PDB entry 6FVQ | X-ray diffraction, 3.30 A resolution | chains A and B of the 5 polymer chains in the assembly

[Chain A (and B)]
Protein: Cys-loop ligand-gated ion channel
Source organism: endosymbiont of Tevnia jerichonana (vent Tica)
Notes: chain B of this document is another copy of the same molecule, construct and numbering; everything in this record applies to it too
UniProtKB: G2FID1 (G2FID1_9GAMM); residue numbers follow UniProt; this construct covers 1-320
Sequence (320 residues; each row starts with the number of its first residue):
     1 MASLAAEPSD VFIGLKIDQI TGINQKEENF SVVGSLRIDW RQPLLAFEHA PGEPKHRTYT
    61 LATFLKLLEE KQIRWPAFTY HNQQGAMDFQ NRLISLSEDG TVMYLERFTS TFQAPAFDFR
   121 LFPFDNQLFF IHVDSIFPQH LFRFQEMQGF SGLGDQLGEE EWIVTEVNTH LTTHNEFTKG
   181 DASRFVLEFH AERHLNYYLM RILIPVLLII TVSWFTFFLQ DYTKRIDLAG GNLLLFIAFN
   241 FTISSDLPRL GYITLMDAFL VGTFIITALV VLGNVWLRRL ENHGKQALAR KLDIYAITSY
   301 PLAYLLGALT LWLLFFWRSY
Not modelled in the structure: 1-6, 285, 317-320
Differences from the reference sequence: engineered mutation Ala-86 (Arg in G2FID1)
From the paper describing this entry:
  - mutagenesis - D227A: abolished signaling
  - mutagenesis - D221A: decreased signaling
  - mutagenesis - K66A, K66A/R86A: unchanged signaling

[How chain A and chain B interact]
Contacting residue pairs (94; chain A residue first):
  Lys-16(A) / Glu-176(B)  salt bridge
  Asp-18(A) / His-81(B)  salt bridge
  Asp-18(A) / Glu-176(B)
  Gln-19(A) / His-81(B)
  Gln-19(A) / Asn-82(B)
  Gln-19(A) / Gln-83(B)  hydrogen bond (side chain-backbone)
  Gln-19(A) / Gln-84(B)  hydrogen bond
  Gln-19(A) / Gln-113(B)
  Thr-21(A) / Gln-84(B)
  Gln-25(A) / Arg-249(B)
  Val-33(A) / Gln-83(B)
  Ser-35(A) / Phe-177(B)
  Pro-54(A) / Gln-72(B)
  His-56(A) / Arg-74(B)
  Arg-57(A) / Gln-72(B)  hydrogen bond
  Thr-58(A) / Glu-69(B)
  Thr-58(A) / Ile-73(B)
  Thr-58(A) / Arg-74(B)
  Thr-58(A) / Trp-75(B)
  Thr-58(A) / Phe-137(B)
  Tyr-59(A) / Glu-69(B)
  Thr-60(A) / Glu-69(B)  hydrogen bond
  Thr-60(A) / Trp-75(B)
  Thr-63(A) / Glu-69(B)  hydrogen bond
  Asp-88(A) / Gly-85(B)
  Asp-88(A) / Ala-86(B)
  Gln-90(A) / Thr-79(B)  hydrogen bond
  Gln-90(A) / Tyr-80(B)  hydrogen bond (side chain-backbone)
  Gln-90(A) / Gln-83(B)
  Asn-91(A) / Phe-78(B)  hydrogen bond (side chain-backbone)
  Asn-91(A) / Thr-79(B)  hydrogen bond
  Asn-91(A) / Ile-136(B)
  Leu-93(A) / Trp-75(B)  hydrophobic
  Leu-93(A) / Ala-77(B)  hydrophobic
  Leu-93(A) / Ile-136(B)  hydrophobic
  Ser-95(A) / Arg-74(B)
  Leu-105(A) / Ile-136(B)  hydrophobic
  Leu-105(A) / Phe-177(B)  hydrophobic
  Arg-107(A) / Thr-79(B)  hydrogen bond
  Arg-107(A) / Tyr-80(B)  hydrogen bond (side chain-backbone)
  Arg-107(A) / His-81(B)  hydrogen bond (side chain-backbone)
  Thr-109(A) / Gln-84(B)
  Thr-109(A) / Gly-85(B)  hydrogen bond (side chain-backbone)
  Phe-150(A) / Glu-176(B)
  Gln-156(A) / Gln-113(B)  hydrogen bond (backbone-side chain)
  Gln-156(A) / Pro-115(B)
  Gln-156(A) / Phe-130(B)
  Leu-157(A) / Gln-113(B)  hydrogen bond (backbone-side chain)
  Gly-158(A) / Glu-28(B)
  Gly-158(A) / Gln-113(B)
  Glu-160(A) / Glu-28(B)
  Glu-160(A) / Phe-117(B)
  Glu-160(A) / Arg-249(B)
  Glu-160(A) / Leu-250(B)
  Glu-160(A) / Gly-251(B)
  Glu-160(A) / Tyr-252(B)
  Glu-161(A) / Arg-249(B)
  His-194(A) / Gly-251(B)
  Asn-196(A) / Leu-250(B)  hydrogen bond (side chain-backbone)
  Asn-196(A) / Gly-251(B)
  Asn-196(A) / Tyr-252(B)  hydrogen bond (side chain-backbone)
  Asn-196(A) / Ile-253(B)
  Tyr-197(A) / Arg-249(B)
  Tyr-197(A) / Leu-250(B)
  Tyr-198(A) / Arg-249(B)  hydrogen bond
  Met-200(A) / Asn-240(B)  hydrogen bond (backbone-side chain)
  Met-200(A) / Ile-253(B)  hydrophobic
  Met-200(A) / Asp-257(B)
  Met-200(A) / Val-261(B)  hydrophobic
  Arg-201(A) / Asn-240(B)  hydrogen bond
  Arg-201(A) / Phe-241(B)
  Arg-201(A) / Ser-244(B)
  Arg-201(A) / Asp-257(B)  salt bridge
  Ile-202(A) / Phe-241(B)  hydrophobic
  Leu-208(A) / Phe-264(B)  hydrophobic
  Ile-209(A) / Leu-234(B)  hydrophobic
  Ile-209(A) / Ile-237(B)  hydrophobic
  Val-212(A) / Ala-268(B)  hydrophobic
  Val-212(A) / Val-271(B)  hydrophobic
  Phe-215(A) / Ala-268(B)
  Phe-215(A) / Leu-272(B)  hydrophobic
  Phe-215(A) / Val-275(B)
  Thr-216(A) / Ile-226(B)
  Phe-218(A) / Val-275(B)  hydrophobic
  Phe-218(A) / Arg-279(B)  hydrogen bond (backbone-side chain)
  Leu-219(A) / Ile-226(B)  hydrophobic
  Leu-219(A) / Arg-278(B)
  Gln-220(A) / Arg-279(B)
  Lys-224(A) / Thr-223(B)
  Lys-224(A) / Asp-227(B)  salt bridge
  Leu-235(A) / Leu-234(B)  hydrophobic
  Phe-239(A) / Phe-241(B)  hydrophobic
  Thr-242(A) / Phe-241(B)
  Asp-246(A) / Arg-249(B)  salt bridge
Other interface residues (no listed pair), chain A (52 interface residues in all): Gly-149, Ile-204, Pro-205, Arg-290
Other interface residues (no listed pair), chain B (53 interface residues in all): Leu-65, Lys-66, Lys-179, Leu-233, Pro-248, Asn-282, His-283

[In short]
Chain A and chain B form an interface of 52 and 53 residues respectively; the contacts include 21 hydrogen
bonds and 5 salt bridges. Polar pairs include Lys-16(A)/Glu-176(B), Asp-18(A)/His-81(B) and
Arg-201(A)/Asp-257(B). The paper reports that D227A of chain A abolishes signaling; D221A of chain A reduces
signaling; 4 substitutions were tested in all.
Both chains are Cys-loop ligand-gated ion channel (endosymbiont of Tevnia jerichonana (vent Tica)). Entry 6FVQ
(The active form of a pentameric ion channel (sTeLIC) gated by alkaline pH - R86A) was determined by X-ray
diffraction together with 6FL9, 6FLI, 6FVR and 6FVS from the same study.
